3PMH - chains B and G of the 3 polymer chains in the assembly; structure by X-ray diffraction, 3.20 A resolution.

# Chain B
Name: Thrombin beta-chain
From: Homo sapiens
Notes: EC 3.4.21.5
UniProt: P00734 (THRB_HUMAN); the construct lacks a stretch of the UniProt sequence and is renumbered around it, so the offset changes along the chain: 16-36 = UniProt 364-384; 37-60 = UniProt 386-409; 61-77 = UniProt 419-435; 78-97 = UniProt 437-456; 6 more segments
Chain sequence (259 residues; each row starts with the number of its first residue; note: 1 number in that range is skipped by the numbering (no residue carries it; nothing is unmodelled there); a row labelled like 60A-60I holds insertion residues (60A, then the next letters in order)):
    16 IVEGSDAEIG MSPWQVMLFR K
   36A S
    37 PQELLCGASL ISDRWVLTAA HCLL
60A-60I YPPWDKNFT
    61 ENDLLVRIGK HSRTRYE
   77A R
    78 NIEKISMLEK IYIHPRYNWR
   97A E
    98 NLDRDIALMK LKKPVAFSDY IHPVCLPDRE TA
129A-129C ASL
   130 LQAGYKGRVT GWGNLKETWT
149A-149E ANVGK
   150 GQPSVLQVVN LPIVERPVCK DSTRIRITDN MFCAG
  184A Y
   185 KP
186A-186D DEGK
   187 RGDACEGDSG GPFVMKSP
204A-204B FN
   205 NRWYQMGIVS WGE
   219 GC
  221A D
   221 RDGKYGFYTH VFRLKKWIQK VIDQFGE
Curated features (UniProtKB/Swiss-Prot):
  - region: Ala183 to Val200 (High affinity receptor-binding region which is also known as the TP508 peptide)
  - active site (Charge relay system): His57, Asp102, Ser195
  - glycosylation: Asn60G (N-linked (GlcNAc...) (complex) asparagine)
Disulfide bonds: Cys42-Cys58, Cys168-Cys182, Cys191-Cys220
Glycans and other covalent adducts: N-acetylglucosamine (NAG) linked to Asn60G
Small-molecule neighbours: d-Phe-Pro-Arg chloromethylketone (PPACK) (0G7; D-phenylalanyl-N-[(3S)-6-carbamimidamido-1-chloro-2-oxohexan-3-yl]-L-prolinamide): Cys42, His57, Cys58, Tyr60A, Trp60D, Glu97A, Asn98, Leu99, Ile174, Asp189, Ala190, Cys191, Glu192, Gly193, Asp194, Ser195, Val213, Ser214, Trp215, Gly216, Glu217, Gly219, Cys220, Gly226

# Chain G
Name: Platelet glycoprotein Ib alpha chain
From: Homo sapiens
UniProt: P07359 (GP1BA_HUMAN); residues 1-290 here correspond to UniProt positions 17-306 (UniProt number = residue number + 16)
Chain sequence (290 residues; numbered 1 to 290; the number before each row is that of its first residue):
     1 HPICEVSKVA SHLEVNCDKR NLTALPPDLP KDTTILHLSE NLLYTFSLAT LMPYTRLTQL
    61 NLDRAELTKL QVDGTLPVLG TLDLSHNQLQ SLPLLGQTLP ALTVLDVSFN RLTSLPLGAL
   121 RGLGELQELY LKGNELKTLP PGLLTPTPKL EKLSLANNNL TELPAGLLNG LENLDTLLLQ
   181 ENSLYTIPKG FFGSHLLPFA FLHGNPWLCN CEILYFRRWL QDNAENVYVW KQGVDVKAMT
   241 SNVASVQCDN SDKFPVYKYP GKGCPTLGDE GDTDLYDYYP EEDTEGDKVR
Unresolved in the structure: 285-290
Construct notes: engineered mutation Ala65 (Cys81 in P07359)
Modified residues: Tyr276 (o-sulfo-l-tyrosine; TYS); Tyr278 (o-sulfo-l-tyrosine; TYS); Tyr279 (o-sulfo-l-tyrosine; TYS)
Disulfide bonds: Cys4-Cys17, Cys209-Cys248, Cys211-Cys264
Glycans and other covalent adducts: N-acetylglucosamine (NAG) linked to Asn159
What the authors report for this chain:
  - post-translational modification sites: Tyr276, Tyr278, Tyr279
  - mutagenesis - Y276F/Y278F/Y279F: abolished binding to P-FIIa

# Chain B / chain G interface
Pairs across the interface - 41 pairs, chain B then chain G:
  Arg35(B) - Tyr278(G)
  Lys36(B) - Ser194(G)
  Ser36A(B) - Arg218(G)  hydrogen bond
  Ser36A(B) - Asp222(G)  hydrogen bond
  Pro37(B) - Asp222(G)
  Pro37(B) - Thr273(G)
  Pro37(B) - Tyr278(G)
  Gln38(B) - Leu196(G)
  Gln38(B) - Asp222(G)
  Gln38(B) - Asn223(G)  hydrogen bond
  Gln38(B) - Asn226(G)
  Glu39(B) - Tyr278(G)
  Asp60E(B) - Tyr276(G)
  Leu65(B) - Leu196(G)  hydrophobic
  Arg67(B) - Leu196(G)
  Arg73(B) - Glu282(G)
  Tyr76(B) - Asp175(G)
  Tyr76(B) - Pro198(G)  hydrophobic
  Arg77A(B) - Lys152(G)
  Arg77A(B) - Asp175(G)  salt bridge
  Asn78(B) - Glu151(G)  hydrogen bond
  Ile82(B) - Leu196(G)  hydrophobic
  Met84(B) - Ser194(G)  hydrogen bond
  Met84(B) - His195(G)
  Lys110(B) - Glu172(G)  salt bridge
  Lys145(B) - Glu281(G)  salt bridge
  Thr147(B) - Tyr279(G)
  Thr147(B) - Glu281(G)  hydrogen bond
  Trp148(B) - Tyr279(G)
  Gly149D(B) - Glu281(G)
  Lys149E(B) - Glu281(G)
  Lys149E(B) - Glu282(G)  hydrogen bond (side chain-backbone)
  Lys149E(B) - Asp283(G)
  Gly150(B) - Glu281(G)  hydrogen bond (backbone-backbone)
  Gln151(B) - Pro280(G)
  Gln151(B) - Glu281(G)  hydrogen bond (backbone-backbone)
  Gln151(B) - Glu282(G)
  Gln151(B) - Asp283(G)
  Pro152(B) - Asp283(G)
  Ser153(B) - Asp283(G)  hydrogen bond (backbone-side chain)
  Ser153(B) - Thr284(G)  hydrogen bond (side chain-backbone)
Interface residues without a listed pair, chain B (28 interface residues in all): Phe34, Trp60D, Thr74
Interface residues without a listed pair, chain G (25 interface residues in all): Asn173, Thr176, Phe199, Glu225
Interface features reported in the paper:
  - residue pairs: Arg35(B)-Tyr278(G), Pro37(B)-Tyr278(G), Thr147(B)-Tyr279(G), Trp148(B)-Tyr279(G)
  - hot spots on chain G (mutagenesis) - Y279F: decreased binding to P-FIIa

# Summary
The interface between chain B and chain G involves 28 residues on one side and 25 on the other, with 11
hydrogen bonds and 3 salt bridges. Polar contacts include Arg77A(B)-Asp175(G), Lys110(B)-Glu172(G) and
Lys145(B)-Glu281(G). The authors report contacts between Arg35(B) and Tyr278(G), Pro37(B) and Tyr278(G) and
Thr147(B) and Tyr279(G) among others. The paper reports that Y276F/Y278F/Y279F of chain G abolish binding to
P-FIIa; modification sites Tyr276(G), Tyr278(G) and Tyr279(G).
Chain B is Thrombin beta-chain and chain G is Platelet glycoprotein Ib alpha chain, both from Homo sapiens;
the structure, Mechanism of Sulfotyrosine-Mediated Glycoprotein Ib Interaction with Two Distinct
alpha-Thrombin Sites, was determined by X-ray diffraction.
